7DBH - chains E and J of the 10 polymer chains in the assembly; structure by electron microscopy, 3.60 A resolution.

Chain E:
Protein: Histone H3mm18
From: Mus musculus
Sequence (139 residues; each row starts with the number of its first residue; numbers below 1 keep their minus sign (Gly-3 is residue -3)):
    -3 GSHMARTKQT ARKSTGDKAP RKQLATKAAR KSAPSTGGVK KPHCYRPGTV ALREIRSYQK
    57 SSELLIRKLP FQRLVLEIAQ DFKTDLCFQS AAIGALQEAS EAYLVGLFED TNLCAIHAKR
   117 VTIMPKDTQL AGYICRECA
Not modelled in the structure: -3 to 47, 133-135

Chain J:
Molecule: 145-nt DNA strand
From: Mus musculus
Sequence (145 nucleotides; numbered -72 to 72; the number before each row is that of its first residue; numbers below 1 keep their minus sign (DA-72 is residue -72)):
   -72 ATCGATGTAT ATATCTGACA CGTGCCTGGA GACTAGGGAG TAATCCCCTT GGCGGTTAAA
   -12 ACGCGGGGGA CAGCGCGTAC GTGCGTTTAA GCGGTGCTAG AGCTGTCTAC GACCAATTGA
    48 GCGGCCTCGG CACCGGGATT CTGAT
Not modelled in the structure: -72 to -62, 65-72

Chain E / chain J interface:
Contacting residue pairs - 11 pairs, chain E then chain J:
  Arg63(E) - DA-14(J)  sugar contact
  Phe84(E) - DT-24(J)  phosphate contact
  Phe84(E) - DT-23(J)  phosphate contact
  Gln85(E) - DT-24(J)  phosphate contact
  Ser86(E) - DT-24(J)  phosphate contact
  Arg116(E) - DA-3(J)  phosphate contact
  Arg116(E) - DC-2(J)  salt bridge to the phosphate
  Val117(E) - DA-3(J)  hydrogen bond to the phosphate
  Thr118(E) - DG-4(J)  phosphate contact
  Thr118(E) - DA-3(J)  hydrogen bond to the phosphate
  Met120(E) - DC-2(J)  phosphate contact
Other interface residues (no listed pair), chain J (7 interface residues in all): DA-13

Overview:
The interface between chain E and chain J involves 8 residues on one side and 7 on the other; the contacts
include 2 hydrogen bonds and 1 salt bridge. Among the polar pairs are Val117(E)-DA-3(J), Thr118(E)-DA-3(J) and
Arg116(E)-DC-2(J).
Here chain E is Histone H3mm18 and chain J is a 145-nt DNA strand, both from Mus musculus. Entry 7DBH (The
mouse nucleosome structure containing H3mm18) was determined by electron microscopy (same publication as
7VBM).
